Entry 6VLX (X-ray diffraction, 1.72 A resolution); this record covers chains A and B.

== Chain A (and B) ==
Molecule: Enoyl-[acyl-carrier-protein] reductase [NADH]
Organism: Alistipes finegoldii
Notes: EC 1.3.1.9; chain B of this document is another copy of the same molecule, construct and numbering; everything in this record applies to it too
Reference sequence: A0A174E195 (A0A174E195_9BACT); residue numbers follow UniProt; this construct covers 1-289
Chain sequence (309 residues; each row starts with the number of its first residue; numbers below 1 keep their minus sign (Met-19 is residue -19)):
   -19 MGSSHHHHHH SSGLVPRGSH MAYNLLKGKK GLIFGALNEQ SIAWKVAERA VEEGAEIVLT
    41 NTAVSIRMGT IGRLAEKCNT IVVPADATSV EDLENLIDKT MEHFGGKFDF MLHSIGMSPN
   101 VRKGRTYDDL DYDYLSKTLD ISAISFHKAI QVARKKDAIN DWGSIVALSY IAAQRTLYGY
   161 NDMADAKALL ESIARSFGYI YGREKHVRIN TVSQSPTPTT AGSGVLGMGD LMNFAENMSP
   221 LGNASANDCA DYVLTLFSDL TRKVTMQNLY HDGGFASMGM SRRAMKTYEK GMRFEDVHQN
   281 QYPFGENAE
Unresolved in the structure: -19 to 1, 197-209, 276-289 (chain B: -19 to 1, 200-205, 277-289)
Differences from the reference sequence: initiating methionine (-19); expression tag (-18 to 0)
From the paper describing this entry:
  - self-association interface (contacts with another copy of this molecule): Ser261 to Glu275
  - conformationally variable residues (order/disorder transition): Thr197 to Gly209

== Interface between chain A and chain B ==
Contacting residue pairs (67; chain A residue first):
  Val70(A) - Tyr112(B)  hydrophobic
  Tyr107(A) - His127(B)  hydrogen bond (backbone-side chain)
  Tyr107(A) - Gln131(B)
  Tyr107(A) - Ile173(B)
  Tyr107(A) - Ser176(B)
  Tyr107(A) - Phe177(B)
  Asp108(A) - Gln131(B)
  Asp108(A) - Arg134(B)  salt bridge
  Asp108(A) - Lys135(B)
  Asp108(A) - Phe177(B)
  Asp108(A) - Ile180(B)
  Asp109(A) - Gln131(B)  hydrogen bond (backbone-side chain)
  Asp109(A) - Lys135(B)  salt bridge
  Leu110(A) - His127(B)
  Leu110(A) - Gln131(B)  hydrogen bond (backbone-side chain)
  Tyr112(A) - Val70(B)  hydrophobic
  Tyr112(A) - Ile124(B)  hydrophobic
  Tyr112(A) - His127(B)  hydrogen bond
  Tyr112(A) - Lys128(B)
  Tyr112(A) - Gln131(B)  hydrogen bond
  Leu115(A) - Ile124(B)  hydrophobic
  Leu119(A) - Ile124(B)  hydrophobic
  Ile124(A) - Tyr112(B)  hydrophobic
  Ile124(A) - Leu115(B)  hydrophobic
  Ile124(A) - Leu119(B)  hydrophobic
  His127(A) - Tyr107(B)  hydrogen bond (side chain-backbone)
  His127(A) - Leu110(B)
  His127(A) - Tyr112(B)  hydrogen bond
  Lys128(A) - Tyr112(B)
  Gln131(A) - Tyr107(B)
  Gln131(A) - Asp108(B)
  Gln131(A) - Asp109(B)  hydrogen bond (side chain-backbone)
  Gln131(A) - Leu110(B)  hydrogen bond (side chain-backbone)
  Gln131(A) - Tyr112(B)  hydrogen bond
  Lys135(A) - Asp108(B)
  Lys135(A) - Asp109(B)  salt bridge
  Ala153(A) - Arg175(B)  hydrogen bond (backbone-side chain)
  Gln154(A) - Arg175(B)  hydrogen bond (backbone-side chain)
  Thr156(A) - Arg175(B)
  Thr156(A) - Ser176(B)
  Thr156(A) - Tyr179(B)
  Thr156(A) - Met246(B)
  Tyr158(A) - Tyr179(B)  hydrophobic
  Ala164(A) - Ser172(B)
  Asp165(A) - Leu169(B)
  Asp165(A) - Ser172(B)  hydrogen bond
  Asp165(A) - Ile173(B)
  Asp165(A) - Ser176(B)  hydrogen bond
  Ala168(A) - Ser172(B)
  Leu169(A) - Asp165(B)
  Ser172(A) - Ala164(B)
  Ser172(A) - Asp165(B)  hydrogen bond
  Ser172(A) - Ala168(B)
  Ile173(A) - Tyr107(B)
  Ile173(A) - Asp165(B)
  Arg175(A) - Ala153(B)  hydrogen bond (side chain-backbone)
  Arg175(A) - Gln154(B)  hydrogen bond (side chain-backbone)
  Arg175(A) - Thr156(B)  hydrogen bond (backbone-side chain)
  Ser176(A) - Tyr107(B)
  Ser176(A) - Thr156(B)
  Ser176(A) - Ala164(B)
  Ser176(A) - Asp165(B)  hydrogen bond
  Phe177(A) - Tyr107(B)
  Phe177(A) - Asp108(B)
  Tyr179(A) - Thr156(B)
  Ile180(A) - Asp108(B)
  Met246(A) - Thr156(B)
Also at the interface, not in a pair above, chain A (31 interface residues in all): Arg134, Arg183
Also at the interface, not in a pair above, chain B (32 interface residues in all): Tyr158, Asn161, Arg183

== In short ==
The interface between chain A and chain B involves 31 residues on one side and 32 on the other, with 19
hydrogen bonds and 3 salt bridges. Polar contacts include Asp108(A)-Arg134(B), Asp109(A)-Lys135(B) and
Tyr107(A)-His127(B). The paper reports conformational variability at Thr197(A); a self-association interface
involving Ser261(A).
Both chains are Enoyl-[acyl-carrier-protein] reductase [NADH] (Alistipes finegoldii). Entry 6VLX (Crystal
structure of FabI from Alistipes finegoldii) was determined by X-ray diffraction, deposited together with
6VLY.
